1AUS - chains U and O of the 8 polymer chains in the assembly; structure by X-ray diffraction, 2.20 A resolution.

[Chain U]
Name: Ribulose bisphosphate carboxylase/oxygenase
Organism: Spinacia oleracea
Notes: EC 4.1.1.39
UniProt: Q43832 (RBS2_SPIOL); residues 1-123 here correspond to UniProt positions 58-180 (UniProt number = residue number + 57)
Amino-acid sequence (123 residues; each row starts with the number of its first residue):
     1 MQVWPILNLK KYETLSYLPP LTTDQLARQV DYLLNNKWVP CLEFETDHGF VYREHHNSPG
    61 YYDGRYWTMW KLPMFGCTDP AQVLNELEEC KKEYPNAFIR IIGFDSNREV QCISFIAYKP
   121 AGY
Sequence notes: conflict Gln2 (Lys59 in Q43832), Ile6 (Thr63 in Q43832), Leu7 (Gln64 in Q43832), Leu9 (Met66 in Q43832), Lys11 (Arg68 in Q43832), Glu109 (Gln166 in Q43832), Ile113 (Val170 in Q43832)

[Chain O]
Name: Ribulose bisphosphate carboxylase/oxygenase
Organism: Spinacia oleracea
Notes: EC 4.1.1.39
UniProt: P00875 (RBL_SPIOL); numbering as in UniProt (aligned over 1-475)
Amino-acid sequence (475 residues; row label = number of the first residue in the row):
     1 MSPQTETKAS VGFKAGVKDY KLTYYTPEYE TLDTDILAAF RVSPQPGVPP EEAGAAVAAE
    61 SSTGTWTTVW TDGLTNLDRY KGRCYHIEPV AGEENQYICY VAYPLDLFEE GSVTNMFTSI
   121 VGNVFGFKAL RALRLEDLRI PVAYVKTFQG PPHGIQVERD KLNKYGRPLL GCTIKPKLGL
   181 SAKNYGRAVY ECLRGGLDFT KDDENVNSQP FMRWRDRFLF CAEALYKAQA ETGEIKGHYL
   241 NATAGTCEDM MKRAVFAREL GVPIVMHDYL TGGFTANTTL SHYCRDNGLL LHIHRAMHAV
   301 IDRQKNHGMH FRVLAKALRL SGGDHIHSGT VVGKLEGERD ITLGFVDLLR DDYTEKDRSR
   361 GIYFTQSWVS TPGVLPVASG GIHVWHMPAL TEIFGDDSVL QFGGGTLGHP WGNAPGAVAN
   421 RVALEACVQA RNEGRDLARE GNTIIREATK WSPELAAACE VWKEIKFEFP AMDTV
Not modelled in the structure: 1-19, 333-337, 464-475
Cystine bridges: Cys247 forms a disulfide with the same residue of a neighbouring copy of this chain
Cystine bridges: Cys172-Cys192
Glycans and other covalent adducts: formate (FMT) linked to Lys201
Bound ions: Mg2+: Asp203, Glu204 (together with formate)
Swiss-Prot annotation at these positions:
  - active site (Proton acceptor): Lys175, His294
  - binding site (substrate): Thr65, Asn123, Thr173, Lys177, Glu204, His294, Arg295, His327, Lys334, Ser379, Gly381, Gly403, Gly404
  - binding site (Mg(2+)): Lys201, Asp203, Glu204
  - site: Lys14 (Not N6-methylated), Lys334 (Transition state stabilizer)
  - modified residue: Pro3 (N-acetylproline), Lys201 (N6-carboxylysine)

[Interface between chain U and chain O]
Residue-residue contacts (44):
  Glu43(U) - Arg187(O)  salt bridge
  Glu45(U) - Lys227(O)  salt bridge
  His55(U) - Tyr226(O)
  His56(U) - Glu259(O)  hydrogen bond (side chain-backbone)
  His56(U) - Leu260(O)
  Pro59(U) - Leu219(O)
  Gly60(U) - Leu219(O)
  Tyr61(U) - Leu219(O)
  Tyr61(U) - Glu223(O)
  Tyr61(U) - Tyr226(O)
  Tyr62(U) - Glu223(O)
  Asp63(U) - Glu223(O)
  Gly64(U) - Glu223(O)
  Arg65(U) - Leu219(O)
  Arg65(U) - Phe220(O)
  Arg65(U) - Glu223(O)  salt bridge
  Tyr66(U) - Lys183(O)  hydrogen bond (side chain-backbone)
  Tyr66(U) - Gly186(O)
  Tyr66(U) - Arg187(O)  hydrogen bond (side chain-backbone)
  Tyr66(U) - Phe220(O)
  Tyr66(U) - Glu223(O)  hydrogen bond (backbone-side chain)
  Tyr66(U) - Ala224(O)  hydrophobic
  Tyr66(U) - Lys227(O)  hydrogen bond (backbone-side chain)
  Trp67(U) - Tyr190(O)
  Trp67(U) - Lys227(O)
  Thr68(U) - Tyr190(O)
  Thr68(U) - Glu191(O)
  Thr68(U) - Arg194(O)
  Met69(U) - Arg187(O)
  Met69(U) - Glu191(O)  hydrogen bond (backbone-side chain)
  Leu72(U) - Pro410(O)
  Leu72(U) - Gly412(O)
  Ile102(U) - Arg187(O)
  Phe104(U) - Asn184(O)
  Phe104(U) - Arg187(O)
  Arg108(U) - Phe211(O)
  Glu109(U) - Gly179(O)
  Glu109(U) - Leu180(O)
  Glu109(U) - Ser181(O)  hydrogen bond (side chain-backbone)
  Glu109(U) - Asn184(O)
  Glu109(U) - Phe211(O)
  Val110(U) - Phe211(O)  hydrophobic
  Gln111(U) - Lys183(O)
  Gln111(U) - Arg187(O)  hydrogen bond
Interface residues without a listed pair, chain U (23 interface residues in all): Ser58
Interface residues without a listed pair, chain O (24 interface residues in all): Ala182, Ala222, Trp411

[In short]
Chain U and chain O form an interface of 23 and 24 residues respectively; the contacts include 8 hydrogen
bonds and 3 salt bridges. Polar contacts include Glu43(U)-Arg187(O), Glu45(U)-Lys227(O) and
Arg65(U)-Glu223(O).
Here chain U is Ribulose bisphosphate carboxylase/oxygenase and chain O is Ribulose bisphosphate
carboxylase/oxygenase, both from Spinacia oleracea. Entry 1AUS (Activated unliganded spinach rubisco) was
determined by X-ray diffraction together with 1AA1 from the same study.
